8J24 - chains C and D of the 5 polymer chains in the assembly; structure by electron microscopy, 2.60 A resolution.

Chain C:
Molecule: Guanine nucleotide-binding protein G(i) subunit alpha-1
From: Homo sapiens
UniProtKB: P63096 (GNAI1_HUMAN); residues 1-354 here = UniProt positions 1-354
Amino-acid sequence (354 residues; each row starts with the number of its first residue):
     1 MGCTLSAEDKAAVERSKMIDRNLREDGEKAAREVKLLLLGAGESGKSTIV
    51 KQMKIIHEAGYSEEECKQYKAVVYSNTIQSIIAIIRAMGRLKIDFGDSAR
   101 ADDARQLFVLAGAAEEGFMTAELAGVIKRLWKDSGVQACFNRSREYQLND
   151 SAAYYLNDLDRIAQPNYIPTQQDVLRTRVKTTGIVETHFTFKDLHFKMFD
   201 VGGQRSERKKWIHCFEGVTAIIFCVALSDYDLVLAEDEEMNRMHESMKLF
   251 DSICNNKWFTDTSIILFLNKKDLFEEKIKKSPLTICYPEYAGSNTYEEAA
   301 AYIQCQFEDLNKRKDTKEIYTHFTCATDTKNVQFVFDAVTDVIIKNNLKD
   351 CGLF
Unresolved in the structure: 1-5, 55-181, 233-239
Swiss-Prot annotation at these positions:
  - region: Lys35 to Thr48 (G1 motif), Asp173 to Thr181 (G2 motif), Phe196 to Arg205 (G3 motif), Ile265 to Asp272 (G4 motif), Thr324 to Thr329 (G5 motif)
  - binding site (GTP): Glu43 to Thr48, Ser151, Leu175 to Thr181, Asp200 to Gln204, Asn269 to Asp272, Ala326
  - binding site (Mg(2+)): Ser47, Thr181
  - modified residue: Arg178 (ADP-ribosylarginine), Gln204 (Deamidated glutamine), Cys351 (ADP-ribosylcysteine)
  - lipidation: Gly2 (N-myristoyl glycine), Cys3 (S-palmitoyl cysteine)
  - natural variant: Gly40 (G40C: In NEDHISB; G40R: In NEDHISB), Gly45 (G45D: In NEDHISB), Thr48 (T48I: In NEDHISB; T48K: In NEDHISB), Gln52 (Q52P: In NEDHISB), Ser75 (deletion: In NEDHISB; uncertain significance), Gln172 (deletion: In NEDHISB), Asp173 (D173V: In NEDHISB), Glu186 to Phe189 (deletion: In NEDHISB; uncertain significance), Cys224 (C224Y: In NEDHISB), Lys270 (K270N: In NEDHISB; K270R: In NEDHISB), Asp272 (D272G: In NEDHISB), Ala326 (A326P: In NEDHISB), 1 further natural variant entry in UniProt
  - mutagenesis: Gly42 (G42R: Abolishes switch to an activated conformation and dissociation from beta and gamma subunits upon GTP binding. Abolishes interaction with RGS family members), Glu116 (E116L: Enhances interaction (inactive GDP-bound) with RGS14), Gln147 (Q147L: Enhances interaction (inactive GDP-bound) with RGS14), Glu245 (E245L: Enhances interaction (inactive GDP-bound) with RGS14)

Chain D:
Molecule: Free fatty acid receptor 2
From: Homo sapiens
UniProtKB: O15552 (FFAR2_HUMAN); numbering as in UniProt (aligned over 1-311)
Amino-acid sequence (311 residues; each row starts with the number of its first residue):
     1 MTPDWKSSLILMAYIIIFLTGLPANLLALRAFVGRVRQPQPAPVHILLLS
    51 LTLADLLLLLLLPFKIIEAASNFRWYLPKIVCALTGFGFYSSIYCSTWLL
   101 AGISIERYLGVAFPVQYKLSRRPLYGVIAALVAWVMSFGHCTIVIIVQYL
   151 NTTEQVRNGNEITCYENFTDEQLDVVLPVRLELCLVLFFIPMAVTIFCYW
   201 RFVWIMLTQPHVGAQRRRRAVGLAVVTLLNFLVCFGPYNVSHLVGFYQRK
   251 SPWWRSIAVVFSSLNASLDPLLFYFSSSVVRRAFGRGLQLLRNQGSSLLG
   301 RRGKDTAEGTN
Unresolved in the structure: 1-3, 149-162, 276-311
Differences from the reference sequence: conflict Thr2 (Leu in O15552), Val36 (Ile in O15552), Gly86 (Ser in O15552), Glu171 (Asn in O15552), Thr208 (Ser in O15552), Tyr247 (His in O15552), Leu290 (Val in O15552); variant Ile80 (Val in O15552), Asn158 (Ser in O15552), His211 (Leu in O15552), Phe246 (Tyr in O15552)
Cystine bridges: Cys82-Cys164
Swiss-Prot annotation at these positions:
  - glycosylation (N-linked (GlcNAc...) asparagine): Asn151, Asn167
  - natural variant: His211 (L211H: this construct carries the variant)
  - mutagenesis: Tyr90 (Y90A: Partial loss of propionate-induced G protein-coupled receptor activity; Y90W: Complete loss of acetate-induced G protein-coupled receptor activity), Glu106 (E106A: Partial loss of SCFA-induced G protein-coupled receptor activity), Tyr108 (Y108A: Complete loss of SCFA-induced G protein-coupled receptor activity), His140 (H140A: Partial loss of SCFA-induced G protein-coupled receptor activity), Gln148 (Q148A: No effect on SCFA-induced G protein-coupled receptor activity; Q148E: Partial loss of SCFA-induced G protein-coupled receptor activity), Gly159 (G159E: Partial loss of SCFA-independent constitutive G protein-coupled receptor activity), Tyr165 (Y165A: Partial loss of propionate-induced G protein-coupled receptor activity), Arg180 (R180A/K/L/S: Complete loss of SCFA-induced G protein-coupled receptor activity), Tyr238 (Y238A: Partial loss of propionate-induced G protein-coupled receptor activity), Asn239 (N239A: Complete loss of acetate-induced G protein-coupled receptor activity), His242 (H242A/F: Complete loss of SCFA-induced G protein-coupled receptor activity), Arg255 (R255A: Complete loss of SCFA-induced G protein-coupled receptor activity)
Reported in the primary citation:
  - binding site for acetate ion: Tyr90, Cys141, Val144, Tyr165, Arg180, Leu183, Tyr238, His242, Arg255
  - contacts within the chain: Tyr90-Arg255 (hydrogen bond), Pro191-Phe231
  - mutagenesis - Y90F, L183M: increased signaling in response to BA
  - mutagenesis - Y90F, L183M: increased signaling in response to VA
  - mutagenesis - Y90F, L183M: increased signaling in response to CA
  - specificity-determining residues: Tyr90

Interface between chain C and chain D:
Residue-residue contacts (35; chain C residue first):
  Gly27(C) - Gln40(D)
  Glu28(C) - Gln40(D)
  Ala31(C) - Lys118(D)
  Arg32(C) - Leu119(D)  hydrogen bond (side chain-backbone)
  Arg32(C) - Arg121(D)  hydrogen bond (side chain-backbone)
  Glu33(C) - Lys118(D)
  Val34(C) - Lys118(D)
  Asp193(C) - Leu119(D)
  Leu194(C) - Leu119(D)  hydrophobic
  Glu318(C) - His211(D)  salt bridge
  Tyr320(C) - His211(D)
  Phe336(C) - Val115(D)  hydrophobic
  Asp341(C) - His211(D)
  Ile343(C) - Pro114(D)
  Ile344(C) - Gly110(D)
  Ile344(C) - Pro114(D)  hydrophobic
  Lys345(C) - His211(D)  hydrogen bond (side chain-backbone)
  Lys345(C) - Arg216(D)
  Asn347(C) - Gly110(D)  hydrogen bond (side chain-backbone)
  Asn347(C) - Pro114(D)
  Asn347(C) - Tyr117(D)
  Leu348(C) - Val111(D)  hydrophobic
  Leu348(C) - Met206(D)  hydrophobic
  Leu348(C) - Ala220(D)  hydrophobic
  Asp350(C) - Ala42(D)
  Asp350(C) - Val44(D)
  Asp350(C) - His45(D)  hydrogen bond (backbone-side chain)
  Asp350(C) - Arg121(D)  salt bridge
  Cys351(C) - Val44(D)  hydrophobic
  Cys351(C) - Arg107(D)  hydrogen bond (backbone-side chain)
  Leu353(C) - Arg107(D)
  Leu353(C) - Phe202(D)  hydrophobic
  Leu353(C) - Ala220(D)
  Leu353(C) - Leu223(D)  hydrophobic
  Phe354(C) - Arg216(D)
Other interface residues (no listed pair), chain C (24 interface residues in all): Lys192, Thr340, Gly352
Other interface residues (no listed pair), chain D (25 interface residues in all): Ser120, Gln209, Val212, Arg219, Ala224, Phe273
The authors on this interface:
  - specific contacts: Asp350(C)-Arg121(D) (salt bridge), Cys351(C)-Arg107(D) (hydrogen bond), His45(D)-Asp350(C) (hydrogen bond)
  - interface residues, chain C: Ile343(C), Ile344(C), Leu348(C), Leu353(C)
  - interface residues, chain D: Val111(D), Pro114(D), Phe202(D), Met206(D), Ala220(D), Leu223(D)

Overview:
Chain C and chain D form an interface of 24 and 25 residues respectively; the contacts include 6 hydrogen
bonds and 2 salt bridges. Among the polar pairs are Glu318(C)-His211(D), Asp350(C)-Arg121(D) and
Arg32(C)-Leu119(D). The paper describes a salt bridge between Asp350(C) and Arg121(D); hydrogen bonds between
Cys351(C) and Arg107(D) and His45(D) and Asp350(C). The paper reports a binding site for acetate ion at
Tyr90(D), Cys141(D) and Val144(D) among others; Y90F and L183M of chain D increase signaling in response to
BA.
Chain C is Guanine nucleotide-binding protein G(i) subunit alpha-1 and chain D is Free fatty acid receptor 2,
both from Homo sapiens; the structure, Cryo-EM structure of FFAR2 complex bound with acetic acid, was
determined by electron microscopy, deposited together with 8J20, 8J21 and 8J22.
